1IBU - chains D and E of the 6 polymer chains in the assembly; structure by X-ray diffraction, 3.10 A resolution.

# Chain D
Molecule: Histidine decarboxylase alpha chain
Organism: Lactobacillus sp
Notes: EC 4.1.1.22; fragment: alpha chain (residues 82-310)
Reference sequence: P00862 (DCHS_LACS3); numbering as in UniProt (aligned over 82-310)
Chain sequence (229 residues; each row starts with the number of its first residue):
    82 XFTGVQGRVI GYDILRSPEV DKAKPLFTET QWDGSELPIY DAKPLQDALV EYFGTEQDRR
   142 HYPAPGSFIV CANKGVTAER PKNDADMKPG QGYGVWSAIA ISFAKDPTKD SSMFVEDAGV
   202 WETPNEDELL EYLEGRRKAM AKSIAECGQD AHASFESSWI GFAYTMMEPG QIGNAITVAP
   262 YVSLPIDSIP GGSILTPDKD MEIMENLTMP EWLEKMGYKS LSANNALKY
Modified positions: PYR (pyruvic acid) at position 82
Differences from the reference sequence: modified residue (82)
Reported in the primary citation:
  - catalytic residues: E197 (citing earlier work)

# Chain E
Molecule: Histidine decarboxylase beta chain
Organism: Lactobacillus sp
Notes: EC 4.1.1.22; fragment: beta chain (residues 1-81)
Reference sequence: P00862 (DCHS_LACS3); numbering as in UniProt (aligned over 1-81)
Chain sequence (81 residues; numbered 1 to 81; the number before each row is that of its first residue):
     1 SELDAKLNKL GVDRIAISPY KQWTRGYMEP GNIGNGYVTG LKVDAGVRDK SDNNVLDGIV
    61 SYDRAETKNA YIGQINMTTA S
Disordered / not traced: 52-62
Differences from the reference sequence: engineered mutation N53 (Asp in P00862), N54 (Asp in P00862)
Reported in the primary citation:
  - mutagenesis - I59A: abolished catalytic activity (citing earlier work)

# Chain D / chain E interface
Contacting residue pairs (18; chain D residue first):
  PYR_82(D) with N76(E)
  F83(D) with Q74(E); I75(E); N76(E), hydrogen bond (backbone-side chain)
  V86(D) with W23(E), hydrophobic
  Q87(D) with Y20(E), hydrogen bond; R25(E); E29(E)
  T189(D) with W23(E)
  D191(D) with Q74(E), hydrogen bond
  S192(D) with Q74(E), hydrogen bond (backbone-side chain)
  E227(D) with R48(E), salt bridge
  C228(D) with D63(E)
  Q230(D) with R64(E), hydrogen bond
  D231(D) with D63(E); R64(E), salt bridge; T67(E), hydrogen bond
  Y262(D) with N76(E), hydrogen bond
Other interface residues (no listed pair), chain D (17 interface residues in all): T84, K190, S224, A232, A234
Other interface residues (no listed pair), chain E (12 interface residues in all): K68

# Summary
The interface between chain D and chain E involves 17 residues on one side and 12 on the other, with 7
hydrogen bonds and 2 salt bridges. Among the polar pairs are E227(D)-R48(E), D231(D)-R64(E) and F83(D)-N76(E).
The paper reports the catalytic residue E197(D); I59A of chain E abolishes catalytic activity.
Here chain D is Histidine decarboxylase alpha chain and chain E is Histidine decarboxylase beta chain, both
from Lactobacillus sp. Entry 1IBU (Structure of the D53,54N mutant of histidine decarboxylase at 25 C) was
determined by X-ray diffraction together with 1IBT, 1IBV and 1IBW from the same study.
